PDB entry 9G9G | electron microscopy, 3.38 A resolution | chains D and T of the 12 polymer chains in the assembly

# Chain D
Protein: CRISPR system Cms endoribonuclease Csm3
From: Enterococcus italicus DSM 15952
Notes: EC 3.1.-.-
UniProtKB: E6LHV5 (CSM3_ENTI1); numbering as in UniProt (aligned over 1-214)
Amino-acid sequence (214 residues; numbered 1 to 214; the number before each row is that of its first residue):
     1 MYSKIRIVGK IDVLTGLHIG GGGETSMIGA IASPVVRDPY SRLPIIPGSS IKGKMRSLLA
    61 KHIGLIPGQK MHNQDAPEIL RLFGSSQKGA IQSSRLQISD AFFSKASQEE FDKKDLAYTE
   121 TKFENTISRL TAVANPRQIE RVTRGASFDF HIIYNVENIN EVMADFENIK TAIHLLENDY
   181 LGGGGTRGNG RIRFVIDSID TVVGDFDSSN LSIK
Not modelled in the structure: 1, 22-25, 65-73
Construct notes: engineered mutation Ala-32 (Asp in E6LHV5)

# Chain T
Molecule: CTR
Sequence (47 nucleotides; numbered 1 to 47; the number before each row is that of its first residue):
     1 CCCCCAGCGC UUCAGCGUUC UUCGGAAUGU CGCGCAUUGG CAUGGAA
Not modelled in the structure: 1-7, 43-47

# How chain D and chain T interact
Residue-residue contacts (13):
  Ile-28(D) / G32(T)  sugar contact
  Ile-28(D) / C33(T)  phosphate contact
  Gly-29(D) / G32(T)  sugar contact
  Gly-29(D) / C33(T)  hydrogen bond to the phosphate
  Ala-32(D) / C33(T)  base contact
  Ser-33(D) / C33(T)  base contact
  Ala-134(D) / C31(T)  hydrogen bond to the sugar
  Asn-135(D) / C31(T)  sugar contact
  Asn-135(D) / C33(T)  hydrogen bond to the sugar
  Pro-136(D) / C31(T)  base contact
  Pro-136(D) / G32(T)  sugar contact
  Pro-136(D) / C33(T)  sugar contact
  Arg-137(D) / C33(T)  base contact
Also at the interface, not in a pair above, chain D (10 interface residues in all): Met-27, Ala-30
Also at the interface, not in a pair above, chain T (4 interface residues in all): G34

# Overview
The interface between chain D and chain T involves 10 residues on one side and 4 on the other; the contacts
include 3 hydrogen bonds. Among the polar pairs are Ala-134(D)/C31(T), Asn-135(D)/C33(T) and Gly-29(D)/C33(T).
Here chain D is CRISPR system Cms endoribonuclease Csm3 (Enterococcus italicus DSM 15952) and chain T is CTR.
Entry 9G9G (CryoEM structure of Enterococcus italicus Csm-crRNA-CTR1 complex (4.3) bound to AMPNPP) was
determined by electron microscopy, deposited together with 9G9A, 9G9B, 9G9C, 9G9D, 9G9E, 9G9F and 4 further
entries.
